PDB entry 1BHX | X-ray diffraction, 2.30 A resolution | chains A and F of the 4 polymer chains in the assembly

# Chain A
Name: Alpha thrombin
From: Homo sapiens
Notes: EC 3.4.21.5
UniProt: P00734 (THRB_HUMAN); aligned to UniProt positions 331-344 over residues 1-14 (the alignment contains insertions or deletions, so no single offset holds)
Amino-acid sequence (30 residues; row label = number of the first residue in the row; a row labelled like 14A-14K holds insertion residues (14A, then the next letters in order)):
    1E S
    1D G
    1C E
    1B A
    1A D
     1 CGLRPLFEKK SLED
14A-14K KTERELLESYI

# Chain F
Name: Alpha thrombin
From: Homo sapiens
Notes: EC 3.4.21.5
UniProt: P00734 (THRB_HUMAN); the construct lacks a stretch of the UniProt sequence and is renumbered around it, so the offset changes along the chain: 150-184 = UniProt 518-552; 187-204 = UniProt 560-577; 205-217 = UniProt 580-592; 219-221 = UniProt 593-595; 1 more segments
Amino-acid sequence (105 residues; numbered 150 to 247 plus 8 insertion-coded residues; 1 number in that range is skipped by the numbering (no residue carries it; nothing is unmodelled there); the number before each row is that of its first residue; a row labelled like 186A-186D holds insertion residues (186A, then the next letters in order)):
   150 GQPSVLQVVN LPIVERPVCK DSTRIRITDN MFCAG
  184A Y
   185 KP
186A-186D DEGK
   187 RGDACEGDSG GPFVMKSP
204A-204B FN
   205 NRWYQMGIVS WGE
   219 GCD
  221A R
   222 DGKYGFYTHV FRLKKWIQKV IDQFGE
Disulfides: Cys-168/Cys-182, Cys-191/Cys-220
Small-molecule neighbours: R56 (5-oxo-6-phenylmethanesulfonylamino-hexahydro-thiazolo[3,2-a]pyridine-3-carboxylic acid (3-guanidino-propyl)-amide): Ile-174, Asp-189, Ala-190, Cys-191, Glu-192, Ser-195, Val-213, Ser-214, Trp-215, Gly-216, Glu-217, Gly-219, Cys-220, Gly-226
UniProt features mapped onto this chain:
  - region: Ala-183 to Val-200 (High affinity receptor-binding region which is also known as the TP508 peptide)
  - active site: Ser-195 (Charge relay system)

# How chain A and chain F interact
Residue-residue contacts (24; chain A residue first):
  Cys-1(A) with Arg-206(F), hydrogen bond (backbone-side chain)
  Asp-1A(A) with Arg-206(F)
  Ala-1B(A) with Arg-206(F), hydrogen bond (backbone-side chain)
  Ser-1E(A) with Tyr-208(F); Lys-235(F), hydrogen bond
  Gly-2(A) with Arg-206(F); Trp-207(F), hydrogen bond (backbone-backbone)
  Leu-3(A) with Asn-205(F); Arg-206(F)
  Arg-4(A) with Trp-207(F)
  Glu-8(A) with Lys-202(F), salt bridge; Asn-205(F); Trp-207(F), hydrogen bond
  Thr-14B(A) with Asn-159(F), hydrogen bond
  Glu-14C(A) with Lys-202(F), salt bridge
  Glu-14E(A) with Asn-159(F), hydrogen bond; Tyr-184A(F)
  Leu-14F(A) with Asn-159(F); Trp-207(F), hydrophobic
  Leu-14G(A) with Lys-202(F); Pro-204(F), hydrophobic
  Tyr-14J(A) with Met-201(F); Lys-202(F), hydrogen bond (side chain-backbone); Pro-204(F)
Interface residues without a listed pair, chain A (16 interface residues in all): Glu-1C, Asp-14

# Overview
16 residues of chain A face 10 of chain F across their interface; the contacts include 8 hydrogen bonds and 2
salt bridges. Among the polar pairs are Glu-8(A)/Lys-202(F), Glu-14C(A)/Lys-202(F) and Cys-1(A)/Arg-206(F).
Ligands of chain F: compound R56.
Chain A is Alpha thrombin and chain F is Alpha thrombin, both from Homo sapiens; the structure, X-ray
structure of the complex of human alpha thrombin with the inhibitor sdz 229-357, was determined by X-ray
diffraction.
